PDB entry 5NFZ | X-ray diffraction, 2.10 A resolution | chains A and E of the 6 polymer chains in the assembly

Chain A:
Molecule: Tubulin alpha-1B chain
Source organism: Bos taurus
UniProtKB: P81947 (TBA1B_BOVIN); residue numbers follow UniProt; this construct covers 1-451
Sequence (451 residues; each row starts with the number of its first residue):
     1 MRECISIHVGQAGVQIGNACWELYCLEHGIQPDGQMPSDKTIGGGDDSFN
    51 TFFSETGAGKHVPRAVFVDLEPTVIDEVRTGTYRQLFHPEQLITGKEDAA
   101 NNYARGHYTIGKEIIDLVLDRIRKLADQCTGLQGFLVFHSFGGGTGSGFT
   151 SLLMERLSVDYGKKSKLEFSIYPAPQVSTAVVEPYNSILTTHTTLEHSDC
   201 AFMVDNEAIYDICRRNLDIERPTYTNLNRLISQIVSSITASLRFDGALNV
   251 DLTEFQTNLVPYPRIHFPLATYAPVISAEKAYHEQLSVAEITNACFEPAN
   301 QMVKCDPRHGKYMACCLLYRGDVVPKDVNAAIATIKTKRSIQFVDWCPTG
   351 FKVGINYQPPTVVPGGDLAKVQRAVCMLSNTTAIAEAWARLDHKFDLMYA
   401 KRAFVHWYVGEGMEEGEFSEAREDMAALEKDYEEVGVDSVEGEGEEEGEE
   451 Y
Unresolved in the structure: 441-451
Ion coordination: Ca2+: Asp39, Thr41, Gly44, Glu55
Ligand contacts:
  - 8WB (2-methoxy-5-(2,3,4-trimethoxyphenyl)cyclohepta-2,4,6-trien-1-one): Thr179, Ala180, Val181
  - GTP (guanosine-5'-triphosphate): Gly10, Gln11, Ala12, Gln15, Ile16, Asp69, Asp98, Ala99, Ala100, Asn101, Ser140, Gly142, Gly143, Gly144, Thr145, Gly146, Ile171, Pro173, Val177, Ser178, Thr179, Glu183, Asn206, Tyr224, Leu227, Asn228, Ile231
What the authors report for this chain:
  - binding site for 8WB: Thr179, Ala180, Val181

Chain E:
Molecule: Stathmin-4
Source organism: Rattus norvegicus
UniProtKB: P63043 (STMN4_RAT); residues 5-145 here correspond to UniProt positions 49-189 (UniProt number = residue number + 44)
Sequence (143 residues; numbered 3 to 145; the number before each row is that of its first residue):
     3 MADMEVIELNKCTSGQSFEVILKPPSFDGVPEFNASLPRRRDPSLEEIQK
    53 KLEAAEERRKYQEAELLKHLAEKREHEREVIQKAIEENNNFIKMAKEKLA
   103 QKMESNKENREAHLAAMLERLQEKDKHAEEVRKNKELKEEASR
Unresolved in the structure: 3-5, 29-42, 145
Sequence notes: initiating methionine (3); expression tag (4)
Swiss-Prot annotation at these positions:
  - modified residue: Ser46 (Phosphoserine)

Chain A / chain E interface:
Residue-residue contacts (58; chain A residue first):
  His107(A) - Leu54(E)
  Tyr108(A) - Leu54(E)  hydrophobic
  Tyr108(A) - Ala57(E)  hydrophobic
  Tyr108(A) - Arg61(E)
  Thr109(A) - Arg61(E)  hydrogen bond
  Lys112(A) - Glu58(E)  salt bridge
  Glu155(A) - Ile50(E)
  Arg156(A) - Leu47(E)
  Arg156(A) - Ile50(E)
  Ser158(A) - Asp44(E)
  Val159(A) - Pro45(E)
  Val159(A) - Ile50(E)  hydrophobic
  His197(A) - Asp44(E)  salt bridge
  His197(A) - Pro45(E)
  Asp245(A) - Cys14(E)
  Asp245(A) - Ser16(E)
  Ala247(A) - Asn12(E)
  Ala247(A) - Ser19(E)
  Leu248(A) - Ser19(E)
  Pro325(A) - Gln18(E)
  Pro325(A) - Phe20(E)  hydrophobic
  Asn329(A) - Met6(E)
  Asn329(A) - Val8(E)
  Asn329(A) - Phe20(E)
  Asn329(A) - Val22(E)
  Lys336(A) - Leu24(E)
  Asp345(A) - Pro27(E)
  Asp345(A) - Ser28(E)  hydrogen bond (backbone-backbone)
  Trp346(A) - Pro27(E)
  Cys347(A) - Pro27(E)
  Pro348(A) - Lys25(E)
  Pro348(A) - Pro27(E)
  Thr349(A) - Ile23(E)
  Thr349(A) - Leu24(E)  hydrogen bond (backbone-backbone)
  Thr349(A) - Lys25(E)  hydrogen bond (backbone-backbone)
  Gly350(A) - Val22(E)
  Phe351(A) - Glu21(E)
  Phe351(A) - Val22(E)  hydrogen bond (backbone-backbone)
  Lys352(A) - Phe20(E)
  Lys352(A) - Glu21(E)  salt bridge
  Val353(A) - Ser19(E)
  Val353(A) - Phe20(E)  hydrogen bond (backbone-backbone)
  Gly354(A) - Gln18(E)
  Ile355(A) - Gly17(E)
  Ile355(A) - Gln18(E)  hydrogen bond (backbone-backbone)
  Asn356(A) - Ser16(E)
  Tyr357(A) - Thr15(E)
  Tyr357(A) - Ser16(E)  hydrogen bond (backbone-backbone)
  Tyr357(A) - Gly17(E)
  Tyr357(A) - Gln18(E)  hydrogen bond
  Val409(A) - Gln64(E)
  Gly410(A) - Arg61(E)
  Gly410(A) - Gln64(E)
  Glu411(A) - Arg61(E)  hydrogen bond (backbone-side chain)
  Gly412(A) - Ala57(E)
  Gly412(A) - Arg60(E)  hydrogen bond (backbone-side chain)
  Gly412(A) - Arg61(E)
  Glu414(A) - Arg60(E)  salt bridge
Other interface residues (no listed pair), chain A (39 interface residues in all): Leu152, Glu196, Gly246, Val328, Ile332, Ala333
Other interface residues (no listed pair), chain E (32 interface residues in all): Pro26, Arg43, Ser46, Lys53, Glu55

In short:
The interface between chain A and chain E involves 39 residues on one side and 32 on the other; the contacts
include 11 hydrogen bonds and 4 salt bridges. Polar pairs include Lys112(A)-Glu58(E), His197(A)-Asp44(E) and
Lys352(A)-Glu21(E). Chain A binds GTP and compound 8WB. From the paper: a binding site for 8WB at Thr179(A),
Ala180(A) and Val181(A).
Chain A is Tubulin alpha-1B chain (Bos taurus) and chain E is Stathmin-4 (Rattus norvegicus); the structure,
TUBULIN-MTC complex, was determined by X-ray diffraction together with 5NG1 from the same study.
